4EGY - chains B and U of the 4 polymer chains in the assembly; structure by X-ray diffraction, 2.30 A resolution.

# Chain B
Molecule: Arabinose metabolism transcriptional repressor
Source organism: Bacillus subtilis
Notes: fragment: N-terminal Domain
UniProtKB: P96711 (ARAR_BACSU); residues 1-68 here = UniProt positions 1-68
Sequence (88 residues; numbered -19 to 68; the number before each row is that of its first residue; numbers below 1 keep their minus sign (Met-19 is residue -19)):
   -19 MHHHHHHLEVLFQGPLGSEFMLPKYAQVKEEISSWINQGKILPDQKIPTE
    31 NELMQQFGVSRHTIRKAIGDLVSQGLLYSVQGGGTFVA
Unresolved in the structure: -19 to -2
Sequence notes: expression tag (-19 to 0)
Metal / ion sites: Ca2+: Gly62 (shared with 1 residue of chain T; DT39(U), DA40(U) of chain U)
Curated features (UniProtKB/Swiss-Prot):
  - DNA-binding region: Glu30 to Gly49 (H-T-H motif)
Reported in the primary citation:
  - binding site for the 21-nt DNA strand (chain U): Lys4, Tyr5, Arg41, His42, Thr43, Arg45, Gln61, Gly62
  - binding site for the 21-nt DNA strand: Arg41, His42, Gln61
  - mutagenesis - E30A, H42A: decreased binding to ORA1 (citing earlier work)
  - binding site for acetate ion: Gly62

# Chain U
Molecule: 21-nt DNA strand
Sequence (21 nucleotides; row label = number of the first residue in the row):
    22 AAAATTGTTCGTACAAATATT
Metal / ion sites: Ca2+: DT39, DA40 (shared with Gly62(B) of chain B; 1 residue of chain T)

# Interface between chain B and chain U
Residue-residue contacts (20):
  Pro3(B) - DT29(U)  phosphate contact
  Pro3(B) - DT30(U)  phosphate contact
  Lys4(B) - DT30(U)  hydrogen bond to the phosphate
  Lys4(B) - DC31(U)  salt bridge to the phosphate
  Tyr5(B) - DT29(U)  hydrogen bond to the phosphate
  Tyr5(B) - DT30(U)  hydrogen bond to the phosphate
  Val39(B) - DC31(U)  phosphate contact
  Ser40(B) - DC31(U)  hydrogen bond to the phosphate
  His42(B) - DT30(U)  base contact
  His42(B) - DC31(U)  base contact
  Thr43(B) - DT30(U)  sugar contact
  Thr43(B) - DC31(U)  hydrogen bond to the phosphate
  Val60(B) - DT39(U)  sugar contact
  Gln61(B) - DA36(U)  base contact
  Gln61(B) - DA37(U)  hydrogen bond to the base
  Gln61(B) - DA38(U)  sugar contact
  Gln61(B) - DT39(U)  sugar contact
  Gly62(B) - DA38(U)  base contact
  Gly62(B) - DT39(U)  sugar contact
  Gly63(B) - DT39(U)  phosphate contact
Also at the interface, not in a pair above, chain B (13 interface residues in all): Gly38, Arg41
Also at the interface, not in a pair above, chain U (10 interface residues in all): DG32, DA34, DA40

# Summary
13 residues of chain B face 10 of chain U across their interface; the contacts include 6 hydrogen bonds and 1
salt bridge. Among the polar pairs are Gln61(B)-DA37(U), Lys4(B)-DT30(U) and Tyr5(B)-DT29(U). The paper
reports a binding site for the 21-nt DNA strand (chain U) at Lys4(B), Tyr5(B) and Arg41(B) among others; E30A
and H42A of chain B reduce binding to ORA1.
Here chain B is Arabinose metabolism transcriptional repressor (Bacillus subtilis) and chain U is a 21-nt DNA
strand. Entry 4EGY (Crystal Structure of AraR(DBD) in complex with operator ORA1) was determined by X-ray
diffraction, deposited together with 4EGZ and 4H0E.
